Entry 8SN2 (electron microscopy, 3.60 A resolution); this record covers chains E and I of the 12 polymer chains in the assembly.

== Chain E ==
Protein: Histone H3.1
Organism: Homo sapiens
UniProtKB: P68431 (H31_HUMAN); residues 0-135 here correspond to UniProt positions 1-136 (UniProt number = residue number + 1)
Chain sequence (140 residues; row label = number of the first residue in the row; numbers below 1 keep their minus sign (Gly-4 is residue -4)):
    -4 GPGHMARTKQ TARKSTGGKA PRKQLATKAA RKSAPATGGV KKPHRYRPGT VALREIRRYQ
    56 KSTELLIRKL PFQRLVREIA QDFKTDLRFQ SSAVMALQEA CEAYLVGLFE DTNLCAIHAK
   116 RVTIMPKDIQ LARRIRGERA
Unresolved in the structure: -4 to 36
Sequence notes: expression tag (-4 to -1)
Curated features (UniProtKB/Swiss-Prot):
  - modified residue: Arg2 (Asymmetric dimethylarginine), Thr3 (Phosphothreonine), Lys4 (Allysine), Gln5 (5-glutamyl dopamine), Thr6 (Phosphothreonine), Arg8 (Citrulline), Lys9 (N6,N6,N6-trimethyllysine), Ser10 (ADP-ribosylserine), Thr11 (Phosphothreonine), Lys14 (N6-(2-hydroxyisobutyryl)lysine), Arg17 (Asymmetric dimethylarginine), Lys18 (N6-(2-hydroxyisobutyryl)lysine), Lys23 (N6-(2-hydroxyisobutyryl)lysine), Arg26 (Citrulline), Lys27 (N6,N6,N6-trimethyllysine), Ser28 (ADP-ribosylserine), Lys36 (N6,N6,N6-trimethyllysine), Lys37 (N6-methyllysine), Tyr41 (Phosphotyrosine), Lys56 (N6,N6,N6-trimethyllysine) and 8 more in UniProt
  - lipidation: Lys18 (N6-decanoyllysine)

== Chain I ==
Molecule: 147-nt DNA strand
Sequence (147 nucleotides; row label = number of the first residue in the row; numbers below 1 keep their minus sign (DA-73 is residue -73)):
   -73 ATCGAGAATC CCGGTGCCGA GGCCGCTCAA TTGGTCGTAG ACAGCTCTAG CACCGCTTAA
   -13 ACGCACGTAC GCGCTGTCCC CCGCGTTTTA ACCGCCAAGG GGATTACTCC CTAGTCTCCA
    47 GGCACGTGTC AGATATATAC ATCCGAT

== How chain E and chain I interact ==
Pairs across the interface (23; chain E residue first):
  His39(E) with DA-67(I), sugar contact; DC10(I), phosphate contact
  Arg40(E) with DG9(I), hydrogen bond to the base; DC10(I), phosphate contact
  Tyr41(E) with DA-67(I), phosphate contact; DG9(I), sugar contact; DC10(I), hydrogen bond to the phosphate
  Arg42(E) with DG9(I), sugar contact
  Gly44(E) with DC8(I), phosphate contact; DG9(I), hydrogen bond to the phosphate
  Thr45(E) with DG9(I), phosphate contact
  Val46(E) with DG9(I), hydrogen bond to the phosphate
  Ala47(E) with DG9(I), hydrogen bond to the phosphate
  Arg49(E) with DA-66(I), sugar contact; DT-65(I), phosphate contact
  Lys56(E) with DC-64(I), salt bridge to the phosphate
  Arg63(E) with DA17(I), phosphate contact; DC18(I), salt bridge to the phosphate
  Lys64(E) with DC18(I), phosphate contact
  Leu65(E) with DA17(I), phosphate contact; DC18(I), phosphate contact
  Arg69(E) with DA17(I), salt bridge to the phosphate
  Lys115(E) with DG-1(I), salt bridge to the phosphate
Other interface residues (no listed pair), chain E (18 interface residues in all): Pro43, Pro66, Arg83
Other interface residues (no listed pair), chain I (12 interface residues in all): DG26, DG27

== In short ==
18 residues of chain E face 12 of chain I across their interface, with 5 hydrogen bonds and 4 salt bridges.
Among the polar pairs are Arg40(E)-DG9(I), Tyr41(E)-DC10(I) and Gly44(E)-DG9(I).
Chain E is Histone H3.1 (Homo sapiens) and chain I is a 147-nt DNA strand; the structure, Cryo-EM structure of
the human nucleosome core particle in complex with RNF168 and UbcH5c (UbcH5c chemically ..., was determined by
electron microscopy together with 8SMW, 8SMX, 8SMY, 8SMZ, 8SN0, 8SN1 and 3 further entries from the same
study.
